Entry 7YSH (electron microscopy, 2.74 A resolution); this record covers chains A and D of the 4 polymer chains in the assembly.

# Chain A
Protein: Klotho
Organism: Homo sapiens
Notes: EC 3.2.1.31
UniProtKB: Q9UEF7 (KLOT_HUMAN); residues 34-981 here = UniProt positions 34-981
Amino-acid sequence (948 residues; each row starts with the number of its first residue):
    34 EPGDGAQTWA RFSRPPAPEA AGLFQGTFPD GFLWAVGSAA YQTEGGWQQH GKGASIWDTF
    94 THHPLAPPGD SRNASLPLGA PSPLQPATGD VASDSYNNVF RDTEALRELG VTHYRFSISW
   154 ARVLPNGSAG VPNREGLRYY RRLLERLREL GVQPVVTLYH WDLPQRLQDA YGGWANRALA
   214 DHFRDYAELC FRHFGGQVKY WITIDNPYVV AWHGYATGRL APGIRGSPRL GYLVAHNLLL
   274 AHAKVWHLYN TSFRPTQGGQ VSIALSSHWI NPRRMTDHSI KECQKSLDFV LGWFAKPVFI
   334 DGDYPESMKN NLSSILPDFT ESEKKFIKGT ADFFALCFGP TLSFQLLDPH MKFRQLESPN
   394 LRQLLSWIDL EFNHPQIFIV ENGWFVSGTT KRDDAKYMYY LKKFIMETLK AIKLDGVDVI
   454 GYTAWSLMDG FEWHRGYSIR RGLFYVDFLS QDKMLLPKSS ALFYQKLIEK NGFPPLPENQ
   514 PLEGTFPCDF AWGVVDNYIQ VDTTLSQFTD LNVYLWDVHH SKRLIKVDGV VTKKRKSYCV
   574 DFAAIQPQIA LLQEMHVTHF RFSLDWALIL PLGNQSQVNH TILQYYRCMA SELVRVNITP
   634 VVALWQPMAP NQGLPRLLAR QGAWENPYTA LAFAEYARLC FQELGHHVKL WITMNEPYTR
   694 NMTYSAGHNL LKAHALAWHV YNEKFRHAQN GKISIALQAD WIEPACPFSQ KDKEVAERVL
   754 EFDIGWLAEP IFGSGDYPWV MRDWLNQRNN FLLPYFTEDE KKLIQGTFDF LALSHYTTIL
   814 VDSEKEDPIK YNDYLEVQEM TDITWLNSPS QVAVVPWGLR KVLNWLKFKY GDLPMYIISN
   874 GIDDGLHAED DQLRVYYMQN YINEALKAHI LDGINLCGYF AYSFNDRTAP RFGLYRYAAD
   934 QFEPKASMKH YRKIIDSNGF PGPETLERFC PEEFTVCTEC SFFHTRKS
Not modelled in the structure: 98-118, 976-981
Swiss-Prot annotation at these positions:
  - glycosylation (N-linked (GlcNAc...) asparagine): Asn-106, Asn-159, Asn-283, Asn-344, Asn-607, Asn-612, Asn-694
Disulfide bonds: Cys-521/Cys-963, Cys-572/Cys-621, Cys-910/Cys-970
Metal / ion sites: Zn2+: Asp-426, Cys-739, Asp-745, Asp-815

# Chain D
Protein: Isoform 20 of Fibroblast growth factor receptor 1
Organism: Homo sapiens
Notes: EC 2.7.10.1
UniProtKB: P11362-20 (FGFR1_HUMAN); residues 142-366 here correspond to UniProt positions 134-358 (UniProt number = residue number - 8)
Amino-acid sequence (234 residues; numbered 142 to 375; the number before each row is that of its first residue):
   142 DNTKPNRMPV APYWTSPEKM EKKLHAVPAA KTVKFKCPSS GTPNPTLRWL KNGKEFKPDH
   202 RIGGYKVRYA TWSIIMDSVV PSDKGNYTCI VENEYGSINH TYQLDVVERS PHRPILQAGL
   262 PANKTVALGS NVEFMCKVYS DPQPHIQWLK HIEVNGSKIG PDNLPYVQIL KTAGVNTTDK
   322 EMEVLHLRNV SFEDAGEYTC LAGNSIGLSH HSAWLTVLEA LEERPGTKHH HHHH
Not modelled in the structure: 142-147, 361-375
Differences from the reference sequence: expression tag (367-375)
Disulfide bonds: Cys-178/Cys-230, Cys-277/Cys-341
Metal / ion sites: Cu ion: His-253 (shared with 1 residue of chain E)
What the authors report for this chain:
  - binding site for n,O6-disulfo-glucosamine: Lys-175, Lys-177, Lys-207, Val-208, Arg-209, Thr-212, Ser-214
  - mutagenesis - A170D/A171D/S219K, K175Q/K177Q, K207Q/R209Q, E249A, R254A, I256A, Y280A: decreased signaling with Fibroblast growth factor 23
  - mutagenesis - A167D/V248D, K175Q/K177Q/K207Q/R209Q, I203E/S223E: abolished signaling with Fibroblast growth factor 23
  - self-association interface (contacts with another copy of this molecule): Ala-170, Ala-171, Ser-219, Glu-249, Ile-256, Tyr-280

# Chain A / chain D interface
Pairs across the interface - 53 pairs, chain A then chain D:
  Ser-539(A) with Lys-312(D); Glu-322(D)
  Gln-540(A) with Leu-311(D); Lys-312(D); Leu-326(D); His-327(D), hydrogen bond (side chain-backbone)
  Phe-541(A) with Leu-311(D), hydrogen bond (backbone-backbone); Leu-328(D), hydrophobic
  Asp-543(A) with Gln-309(D), hydrogen bond (backbone-side chain); Ile-310(D)
  Asn-545(A) with Gln-309(D)
  Val-546(A) with Tyr-307(D), hydrophobic; Val-308(D)
  Tyr-547(A) with Pro-306(D); Tyr-307(D); Val-308(D), hydrogen bond (backbone-backbone); Ile-310(D), hydrophobic
  Leu-548(A) with Gly-301(D); Pro-302(D); Leu-305(D); Pro-306(D)
  Trp-549(A) with His-292(D); Leu-305(D); Pro-306(D), hydrogen bond (backbone-backbone); Val-308(D), hydrophobic; Thr-340(D); Leu-342(D); His-351(D)
  Asp-550(A) with Leu-305(D)
  Val-551(A) with Pro-306(D); His-351(D)
  Lys-555(A) with Leu-342(D); Leu-349(D); His-351(D)
  Arg-556(A) with Leu-349(D)
  Leu-557(A) with Gln-288(D); Leu-290(D), hydrophobic; Val-308(D), hydrophobic; Ile-310(D), hydrophobic
  Val-560(A) with Tyr-307(D), hydrophobic
  Val-563(A) with Asn-296(D)
  Thr-565(A) with Gln-309(D)
  Lys-566(A) with Glu-334(D), salt bridge
  Arg-568(A) with Arg-329(D), hydrogen bond (side chain-backbone); Asp-335(D), salt bridge
  Tyr-571(A) with Arg-329(D); Asn-330(D), hydrogen bond
  Val-573(A) with His-327(D); Arg-329(D)
  Ala-576(A) with Glu-322(D)
  Glu-625(A) with Arg-329(D), salt bridge
  Arg-628(A) with Asn-272(D); Arg-329(D)
Interface residues without a listed pair, chain A (25 interface residues in all): Leu-544
Interface residues without a listed pair, chain D (28 interface residues in all): Ile-293

# Overview
25 residues of chain A and 28 residues of chain D are in contact, with 7 hydrogen bonds and 3 salt bridges.
Polar contacts include Lys-566(A)/Glu-334(D), Arg-568(A)/Asp-335(D) and Glu-625(A)/Arg-329(D). From the paper:
a binding site for n,O6-disulfo-glucosamine at Lys-175(D), Lys-177(D) and Lys-207(D) among others;
A170D/A171D/S219K, K175Q/K177Q and K207Q/R209Q of chain D, among others, reduce signaling with Fibroblast
growth factor 23; 10 substitutions were tested in all.
Chain A is Klotho and chain D is Isoform 20 of Fibroblast growth factor receptor 1, both from Homo sapiens;
the structure, Cryo-EM Structure of FGF23-FGFR1c-aKlotho-HS Quaternary Complex, was determined by electron
microscopy, deposited together with 7YSW and 7YSU.
